6LRS - chains G and E of the 12 polymer chains in the assembly; structure by electron microscopy, 3.37 A resolution.

== Chain G (and E) ==
Protein: Ribulose bisphosphate carboxylase large chain
From: Nostoc sp. (strain PCC 7120 / SAG 25.82 / UTEX 2576)
Notes: EC 4.1.1.39; chain E of this document is another copy of the same molecule, construct and numbering; everything in this record applies to it too
UniProt: P00879 (RBL_NOSS1); residues 1-476 here = UniProt positions 1-476
Amino-acid sequence (476 residues; each row starts with the number of its first residue):
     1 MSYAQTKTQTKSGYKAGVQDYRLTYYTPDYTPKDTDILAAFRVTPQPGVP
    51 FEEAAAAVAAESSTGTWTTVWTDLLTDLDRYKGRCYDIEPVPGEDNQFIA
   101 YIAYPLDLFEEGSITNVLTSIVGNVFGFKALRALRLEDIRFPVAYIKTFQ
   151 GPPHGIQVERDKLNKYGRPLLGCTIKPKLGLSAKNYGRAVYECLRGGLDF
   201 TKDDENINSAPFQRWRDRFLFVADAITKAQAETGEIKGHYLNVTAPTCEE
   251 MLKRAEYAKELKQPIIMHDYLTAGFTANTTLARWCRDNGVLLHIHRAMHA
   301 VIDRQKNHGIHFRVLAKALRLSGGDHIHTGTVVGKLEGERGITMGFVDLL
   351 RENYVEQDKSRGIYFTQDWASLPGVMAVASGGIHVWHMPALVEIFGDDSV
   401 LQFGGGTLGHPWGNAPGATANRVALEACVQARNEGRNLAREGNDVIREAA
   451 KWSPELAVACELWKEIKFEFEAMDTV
Not modelled in the structure: 1-22, 436-476
UniProt features mapped onto this chain:
  - active site (Proton acceptor): Lys176, His295
  - binding site (substrate): Asn124, Thr174, Lys178, Arg296, His328, Ser380
  - binding site (Mg(2+)): Lys202, Asp204, Glu205
  - site: Lys335 (Transition state stabilizer)
  - modified residue: Lys202 (N6-carboxylysine)

== Chain G / chain E interface ==
Contacting residue pairs (14; chain G residue first):
  Ser182(G) - Gln157(E)
  Ser182(G) - Asp161(E)
  Lys184(G) - Asp161(E)
  Lys184(G) - Tyr166(E)
  Pro211(G) - Ser371(E)
  Arg214(G) - Arg286(E)
  Arg216(G) - Arg286(E)  hydrogen bond (side chain-backbone)
  Arg216(G) - Asp287(E)  salt bridge
  Asp217(G) - His154(E)  salt bridge
  Asp217(G) - Val158(E)
  Asp217(G) - Lys162(E)  salt bridge
  Phe221(G) - Asp161(E)
  Phe221(G) - Lys162(E)
  Glu260(G) - Lys259(E)  salt bridge
Interface residues without a listed pair, chain G (12 interface residues in all): Ala183, Arg188, Phe212, Leu220
Interface residues without a listed pair, chain E (12 interface residues in all): Asn164, Asn288

== Overview ==
Chain G and chain E each contribute 12 residues to their interface, with 1 hydrogen bond and 4 salt bridges.
Among the polar pairs are Arg216(G)-Asp287(E), Asp217(G)-His154(E) and Asp217(G)-Lys162(E).
Both chains are Ribulose bisphosphate carboxylase large chain (Nostoc sp. (strain PCC 7120 / SAG 25.82 / UTEX
2576)). Entry 6LRS (Cryo-EM structure of RbcL8-RbcS4 from Anabaena sp. PCC 7120) was determined by electron
microscopy (same publication as 6KKM and 6LRR).
